6VOY - chains A and B of the 12 polymer chains in the assembly; structure by electron microscopy, 3.70 A resolution.

# Chain A (and B)
Molecule: DNA-binding protein 7d
Source organism: Saccharolobus solfataricus (strain ATCC 35092 / DSM 1617 / JCM 11322 / P2)
Notes: chain B of this document is another copy of the same molecule, construct and numbering; everything in this record applies to it too
UniProtKB: chimeric construct of P39476, A0A1Y1CAW1: residues -74 to -11 from P39476 (DN7D_SACS2) positions 1-64 (UniProt number = residue number + 75); residues 1-295 from A0A1Y1CAW1 positions 569-863 (UniProt number = residue number + 568)
Chain sequence (390 residues; row label = number of the first residue in the row; numbers below 1 keep their minus sign (Met-94 is residue -94)):
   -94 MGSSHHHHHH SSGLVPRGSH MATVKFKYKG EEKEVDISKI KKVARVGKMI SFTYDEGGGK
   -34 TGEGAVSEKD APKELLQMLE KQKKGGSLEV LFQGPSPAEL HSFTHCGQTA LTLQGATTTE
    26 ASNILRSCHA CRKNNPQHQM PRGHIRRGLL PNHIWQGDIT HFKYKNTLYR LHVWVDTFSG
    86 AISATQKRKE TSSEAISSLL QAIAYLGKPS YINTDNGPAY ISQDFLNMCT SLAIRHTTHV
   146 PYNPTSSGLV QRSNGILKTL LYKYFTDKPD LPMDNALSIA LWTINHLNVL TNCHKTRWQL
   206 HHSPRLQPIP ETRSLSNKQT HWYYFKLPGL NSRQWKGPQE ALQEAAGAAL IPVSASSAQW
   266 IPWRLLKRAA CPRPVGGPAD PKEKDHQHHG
Not modelled in the structure: -94 to -1, 276-295 (chain B: -94 to 0, 37-51, 275-295)
Sequence notes: expression tag (-94 to -75); engineered mutation Ala-51 (Trp24 in P39476); conflict Glu-32 (Arg43 in P39476), Gln156 (Glu724 in A0A1Y1CAW1); linker (-10 to 0)
Swiss-Prot annotation at these positions:
  - modified residue (N6-methyllysine): Lys-70, Lys-68, Lys-14, Lys-12, Lys-11
Metal / ion sites: Zn2+: His6, His10, Cys33, Cys36; Mg2+: Asp63, Asp120

# Interface between chain A and chain B
Contacting residue pairs - 39 pairs, chain A then chain B:
  Pro46(A) with Leu235(B), hydrophobic
  His49(A) with Leu232(B); Pro267(B)
  Phe83(A) with Ala250(B), hydrophobic
  Ser102(A) with Asp179(B), hydrogen bond; Asn180(B), hydrogen bond
  Leu105(A) with Ser183(B), hydrogen bond (backbone-side chain); Ile184(B), hydrophobic
  Gln106(A) with Ser183(B), hydrogen bond (backbone-side chain)
  Ile108(A) with Trp187(B)
  Ala109(A) with Trp187(B), hydrophobic; His191(B), hydrogen bond (backbone-side chain)
  Tyr110(A) with Ala109(B)
  Leu111(A) with His191(B); Trp203(B)
  Lys113(A) with Trp187(B)
  Ser136(A) with Glu4(B); Phe8(B)
  Leu137(A) with Phe8(B), hydrophobic
  Asn180(A) with Ser102(B); Leu105(B)
  Ser183(A) with Leu105(B); Gln106(B); Ala109(B)
  Ile184(A) with Leu105(B), hydrophobic
  Trp187(A) with Ile108(B); Lys113(B)
  His191(A) with Leu111(B)
  Leu195(A) with Ala251(B), hydrophobic
  Asn197(A) with Trp268(B); Leu271(B)
  Cys198(A) with Ala250(B); Ala251(B); Trp268(B), hydrophobic
  Trp203(A) with Leu111(B), hydrophobic
  Leu205(A) with Ala251(B)
  His207(A) with His207(B)
  Ser208(A) with Pro209(B)
  Gln212(A) with Gln248(B), hydrogen bond
Interface residues without a listed pair, chain A (30 interface residues in all): Leu54, Thr82, Met133, Thr196
Interface residues without a listed pair, chain B (29 interface residues in all): Tyr110, Glu249, Trp265

# Summary
The interface between chain A and chain B involves 30 residues on one side and 29 on the other; the contacts
include 6 hydrogen bonds. Polar contacts include Ser102(A)-Asp179(B), Ser102(A)-Asn180(B) and
Leu105(A)-Ser183(B). His6(A), His10(A), Cys33(A) and Cys36(A) form the Zn2+ site.
Both chains are DNA-binding protein 7d (Saccharolobus solfataricus (strain ATCC 35092 / DSM 1617 / JCM 11322 /
P2)). Entry 6VOY (Cryo-EM structure of HTLV-1 instasome) was determined by electron microscopy.
